4X20 - chains C and E of the 5 polymer chains in the assembly; structure by X-ray diffraction, 3.50 A resolution.

Chain C:
Protein: Tubulin alpha chain
From: Ovis aries
UniProt: D0VWZ0 (D0VWZ0_SHEEP); numbering as in UniProt (aligned over 1-451)
Chain sequence (451 residues; each row starts with the number of its first residue):
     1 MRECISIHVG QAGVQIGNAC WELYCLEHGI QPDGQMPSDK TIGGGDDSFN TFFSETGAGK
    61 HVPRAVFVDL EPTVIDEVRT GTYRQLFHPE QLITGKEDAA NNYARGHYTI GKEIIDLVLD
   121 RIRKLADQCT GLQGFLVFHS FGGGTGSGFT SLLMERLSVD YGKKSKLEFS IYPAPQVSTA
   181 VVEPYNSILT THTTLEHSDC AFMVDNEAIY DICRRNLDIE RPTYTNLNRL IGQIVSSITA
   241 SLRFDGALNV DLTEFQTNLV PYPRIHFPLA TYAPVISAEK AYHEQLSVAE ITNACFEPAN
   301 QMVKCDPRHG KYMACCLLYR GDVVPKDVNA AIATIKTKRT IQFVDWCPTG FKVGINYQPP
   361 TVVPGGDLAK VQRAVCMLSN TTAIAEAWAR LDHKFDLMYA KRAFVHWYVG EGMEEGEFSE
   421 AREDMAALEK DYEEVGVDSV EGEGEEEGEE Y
Disordered / not traced: 38-45, 439-451

Chain E:
Protein: Stathmin-4
From: Rattus norvegicus
UniProt: P63043 (STMN4_RAT); residues 5-145 here correspond to UniProt positions 49-189 (UniProt number = residue number + 44)
Chain sequence (142 residues; row label = number of the first residue in the row):
     4 ADMEVIELNK ATSGQSWEVI LKPPSFDGVP EFNASLPRRR DPSLEEIQKK LEAAEERRKY
    64 QEAELLKHLA EKREHEREVI QKAIEENNNF IKMAKEKLAQ KMESNKENRE AHLAAMLERL
   124 QEKDKHAEEV RKNKELKEEA SR
Disordered / not traced: 4-8, 35-44, 142-145
Sequence notes: expression tag (4); engineered mutation Ala14 (Cys58 in P63043), Trp20 (Phe64 in P63043)
Curated features (UniProtKB/Swiss-Prot):
  - modified residue: Ser46 (Phosphoserine)

How chain C and chain E interact:
Contacting residue pairs (31; chain C residue first):
  Tyr108(C) - Lys104(E)  hydrogen bond
  Tyr108(C) - Met105(E)  hydrophobic
  Tyr108(C) - Asn108(E)
  Thr109(C) - Arg112(E)
  Leu152(C) - Leu101(E)  hydrophobic
  Leu152(C) - Met105(E)  hydrophobic
  Glu155(C) - Leu101(E)
  Arg156(C) - Leu101(E)
  Ser158(C) - Phe93(E)
  Ser158(C) - Ile94(E)
  Val159(C) - Ile94(E)
  Val159(C) - Ala97(E)  hydrophobic
  Val159(C) - Lys98(E)
  Gly162(C) - Phe93(E)
  Gly162(C) - Ile94(E)
  Lys163(C) - Glu89(E)
  Lys163(C) - Asn90(E)
  Lys163(C) - Phe93(E)
  Thr193(C) - Lys104(E)
  His197(C) - Lys100(E)
  Gly410(C) - Arg112(E)
  Gly410(C) - His115(E)
  Glu411(C) - Asn108(E)  hydrogen bond (backbone-side chain)
  Glu411(C) - Arg112(E)  salt bridge
  Gly412(C) - Asn108(E)
  Gly412(C) - Asn111(E)
  Gly412(C) - Arg112(E)
  Met413(C) - Asn108(E)
  Glu414(C) - Ser107(E)
  Glu414(C) - Asn111(E)
  Glu417(C) - Lys104(E)  salt bridge
Other interface residues (no listed pair), chain C (20 interface residues in all): Tyr103, His107, Glu196

In short:
20 residues of chain C face 15 of chain E across their interface; the contacts include 2 hydrogen bonds and 2
salt bridges. Polar contacts include Glu411(C)-Arg112(E), Glu417(C)-Lys104(E) and Tyr108(C)-Lys104(E).
Here chain C is Tubulin alpha chain (Ovis aries) and chain E is Stathmin-4 (Rattus norvegicus). Entry 4X20
(Discovery of cytotoxic Dolastatin 10 analogs with N-terminal modifications) was determined by X-ray
diffraction, deposited together with 4X1I, 4X1K and 4X1Y.
